Entry 7D6V (electron microscopy, 2.53 A resolution); this record covers chains A and B of the 3 polymer chains in the assembly.

[Chain A]
Protein: Succinate dehydrogenase subunit A
From: Mycolicibacterium smegmatis
Notes: EC 1.3.-.-
Reference sequence: A0A0D6G5S3 (A0A0D6G5S3_MYCSM); residue numbers follow UniProt; this construct covers 1-635
Amino-acid sequence (635 residues; each row starts with the number of its first residue):
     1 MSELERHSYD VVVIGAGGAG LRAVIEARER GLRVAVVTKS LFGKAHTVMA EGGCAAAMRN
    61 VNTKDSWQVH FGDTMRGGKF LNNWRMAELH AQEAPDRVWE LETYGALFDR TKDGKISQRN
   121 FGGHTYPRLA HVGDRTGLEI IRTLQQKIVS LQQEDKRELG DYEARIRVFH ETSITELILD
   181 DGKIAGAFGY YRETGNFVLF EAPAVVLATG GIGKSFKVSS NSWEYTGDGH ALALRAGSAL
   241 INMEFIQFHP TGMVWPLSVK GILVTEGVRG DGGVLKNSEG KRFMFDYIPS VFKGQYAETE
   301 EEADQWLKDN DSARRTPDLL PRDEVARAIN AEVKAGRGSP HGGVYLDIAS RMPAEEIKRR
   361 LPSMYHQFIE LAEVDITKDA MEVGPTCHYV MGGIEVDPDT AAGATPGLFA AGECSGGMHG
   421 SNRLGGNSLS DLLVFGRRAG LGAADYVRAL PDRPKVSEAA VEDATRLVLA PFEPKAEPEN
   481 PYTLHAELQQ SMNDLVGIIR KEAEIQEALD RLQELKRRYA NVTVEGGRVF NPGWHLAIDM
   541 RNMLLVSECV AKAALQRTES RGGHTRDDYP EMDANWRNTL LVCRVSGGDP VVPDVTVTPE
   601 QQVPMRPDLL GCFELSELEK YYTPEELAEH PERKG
Not modelled in the structure: 1-3, 286-312, 632-635
Residues lining bound ligands: FAD (flavin-adenine dinucleotide): Ile14, Gly15, Ala16, Gly17, Gly18, Ala19, Val37, Thr38, Lys39, Ser40, Ala45, His46, Thr47, Met49, Ala50, Glu51, Gly52, Gly53, Thr172, Ser173, Ile174, Ala208, Thr209, Gly210, Ser220, Asn221, Glu224, Tyr225, Asp228, His388, Tyr389, Ala411, Gly412, Glu413, Arg423, Gly425, Gly426, Asn427, Ser428, Leu429, Leu432

[Chain B]
Protein: Fumarate reductase iron-sulfur subunit
From: Mycolicibacterium smegmatis
Reference sequence: A0A0D6G6K3 (A0A0D6G6K3_MYCSM); residues 1-249 here = UniProt positions 1-249
Amino-acid sequence (249 residues; numbered 1 to 249; the number before each row is that of its first residue):
     1 MATYDAKLRV WRGDDTGGEL HDYTVEVNDG EVVLDIIHRL QATQTPDLAV RWNCKAGKCG
    61 SCSAEINGRP RLMCMTRMST FGEDEVVTVT PLRTFPVMRD LVTDVSFNYE KARQIPSFTP
   121 PKDLQPGEYR MQQEDVNRSQ EFRKCIECFL CQNVCHVVRD HEENKENFAG PRFHMRIAEL
   181 DMHPLDTVDR KEMAQDEFGL GYCNITKCCT EVCPEHIKIT DNALIPMKER VADRKYDPIV
   241 WLGNKLFRR
Not modelled in the structure: 1, 241-249
Bound ions: 2Fe-2S cluster Fe: Cys54, Cys59, Cys62, Cys74; 4Fe-4S cluster Fe: Cys145, Cys148, Cys151; 3Fe-4S cluster Fe: Cys203, Cys209
Residues lining bound ligands:
  - 3Fe-4S cluster (F3S): Cys155, His156, Val157, Pro171, Cys203, Asn204, Ile205, Thr206, Lys207, Cys208, Cys209, Thr220, Leu224
  - 2Fe-2S cluster (FES): Leu34, Trp52, Asn53, Cys54, Lys55, Gly57, Lys58, Cys59, Gly60, Ser61, Cys62, Leu72, Cys74
  - 4Fe-4S cluster (SF4): Cys145, Ile146, Glu147, Cys148, Phe149, Leu150, Cys151, Arg172, Met175, Cys213, Pro214, Glu215, Ile217, Ile219

[How chain A and chain B interact]
Residue-residue contacts - 103 pairs, chain A then chain B:
  Ser40(A) - Asn53(B)
  Leu41(A) - Arg51(B)
  Leu41(A) - Val105(B)  hydrophobic
  Leu41(A) - Tyr109(B)
  Phe42(A) - Tyr109(B)  hydrogen bond (backbone-side chain)
  Lys44(A) - Asn53(B)  hydrogen bond (backbone-side chain)
  Lys44(A) - Cys59(B)  hydrogen bond (side chain-backbone)
  Lys44(A) - Gly60(B)
  Lys44(A) - Ser61(B)
  Lys44(A) - Glu147(B)  hydrogen bond (side chain-backbone)
  Val48(A) - Lys58(B)
  Val48(A) - Cys59(B)  hydrophobic
  Met49(A) - Cys54(B)  hydrophobic
  Met49(A) - Ala56(B)  hydrophobic
  Glu51(A) - Lys58(B)  salt bridge
  Trp99(A) - Pro126(B)
  Trp99(A) - Gly127(B)
  Glu102(A) - Pro126(B)
  Glu102(A) - Tyr129(B)
  Glu102(A) - Met131(B)
  Thr103(A) - Phe118(B)
  Thr103(A) - Pro126(B)
  Thr103(A) - Tyr129(B)
  Tyr104(A) - Phe118(B)
  Gly105(A) - Phe118(B)
  Gly105(A) - Arg143(B)
  Ala106(A) - Arg143(B)
  Leu107(A) - Met131(B)  hydrophobic
  Leu107(A) - Ser139(B)
  Leu107(A) - Gln140(B)  hydrogen bond (backbone-side chain)
  Leu107(A) - Glu179(B)
  Leu107(A) - His183(B)
  Phe108(A) - Gln140(B)  hydrogen bond (backbone-side chain)
  Asp109(A) - Gln133(B)
  Asp109(A) - Gln140(B)  hydrogen bond
  Arg110(A) - Tyr129(B)
  Arg110(A) - Met131(B)  hydrogen bond (side chain-backbone)
  Arg110(A) - Gln132(B)
  Arg110(A) - Gln133(B)  hydrogen bond (backbone-side chain)
  Lys112(A) - Gln132(B)
  Asp113(A) - Arg130(B)
  Asp113(A) - Gln132(B)
  Gly114(A) - Tyr129(B)
  Gly114(A) - Arg130(B)
  Gly114(A) - Met131(B)  hydrogen bond (backbone-backbone)
  Gly114(A) - Gln132(B)
  Lys115(A) - Arg130(B)
  Val132(A) - Gln140(B)
  Arg135(A) - Gln140(B)
  Arg135(A) - Lys144(B)
  Leu138(A) - Arg143(B)
  Leu138(A) - Lys144(B)
  Glu139(A) - Arg143(B)  salt bridge
  Arg142(A) - Cys145(B)
  Arg142(A) - Ile146(B)
  Arg142(A) - Glu147(B)  salt bridge
  Thr143(A) - Arg143(B)  hydrogen bond
  Gln145(A) - Glu147(B)  hydrogen bond
  Gln146(A) - Arg143(B)  hydrogen bond
  Gln146(A) - Arg176(B)
  Val149(A) - Ala112(B)
  Val149(A) - Arg113(B)
  Ser150(A) - Ser117(B)
  Gln153(A) - Arg113(B)  hydrogen bond (side chain-backbone)
  Gln153(A) - Ile115(B)  hydrogen bond (side chain-backbone)
  Gln153(A) - Ser117(B)  hydrogen bond
  Tyr162(A) - Arg113(B)  hydrogen bond (side chain-backbone)
  Glu163(A) - Arg113(B)  salt bridge
  Glu171(A) - Arg51(B)  salt bridge
  Glu193(A) - Met98(B)
  Ser222(A) - Asn53(B)
  Trp223(A) - Trp52(B)  hydrophobic
  Trp223(A) - Asn53(B)  hydrogen bond (backbone-backbone)
  Glu224(A) - Asn53(B)  hydrogen bond
  Trp255(A) - Asn28(B)
  Leu257(A) - Glu31(B)
  Leu257(A) - Asp35(B)
  Leu257(A) - Arg39(B)
  Ser258(A) - Gly30(B)  hydrogen bond (side chain-backbone)
  Ser258(A) - Val32(B)
  Ser258(A) - Asp35(B)  hydrogen bond (backbone-side chain)
  Glu370(A) - Met75(B)
  Glu370(A) - Arg77(B)  hydrogen bond (backbone-side chain)
  Leu371(A) - Val32(B)  hydrophobic
  Leu371(A) - Cys74(B)
  Leu371(A) - Met75(B)  hydrophobic
  Ala372(A) - Gly30(B)
  Tyr482(A) - Gln41(B)
  Tyr482(A) - Ala42(B)  hydrophobic
  Tyr482(A) - Pro46(B)  hydrogen bond (side chain-backbone)
  Glu525(A) - Asp47(B)
  Val529(A) - Arg99(B)
  Phe530(A) - Ala49(B)  hydrophobic
  Phe530(A) - Val50(B)
  Phe530(A) - Arg51(B)
  Phe530(A) - Arg99(B)
  Phe530(A) - Val102(B)  hydrophobic
  Asn531(A) - Asp47(B)
  Pro532(A) - Gln41(B)
  Pro532(A) - Pro46(B)
  Pro532(A) - Asp47(B)
  Pro532(A) - Leu48(B)
  Gly533(A) - Pro46(B)  hydrogen bond (backbone-backbone)
Interface residues without a listed pair, chain A (60 interface residues in all): Ala45, Glu100, Thr111, Gln152, Lys214, Pro256, Ile369, Gly526
Interface residues without a listed pair, chain B (60 interface residues in all): Asp29, Lys55, Gln114, Pro116, Pro120, Val136, Cys148, Arg172

[Overview]
The chain A/chain B interface involves 60 residues from each chain; the contacts include 24 hydrogen bonds and
5 salt bridges. Polar contacts include Glu51(A)-Lys58(B), Glu139(A)-Arg143(B) and Arg142(A)-Glu147(B). Ligands
of chain A: flavin-adenine dinucleotide. Chain B binds 2Fe-2S cluster, 4Fe-4S cluster and 3Fe-4S cluster.
Chain A is Succinate dehydrogenase subunit A and chain B is Fumarate reductase iron-sulfur subunit, both from
Mycolicibacterium smegmatis; the structure, Mycobacterium smegmatis Sdh1 in complex with UQ1, was determined
by electron microscopy, deposited together with 7D6X.
